6UYQ - chains A and B; structure by X-ray diffraction, 1.50 A resolution.

Chain A:
Molecule: Small ubiquitin-related modifier 1
Organism: Homo sapiens
Reference sequence: P63165 (SUMO1_HUMAN); residue numbers follow UniProt; this construct covers 17-97
Amino-acid sequence (83 residues; each row starts with the number of its first residue):
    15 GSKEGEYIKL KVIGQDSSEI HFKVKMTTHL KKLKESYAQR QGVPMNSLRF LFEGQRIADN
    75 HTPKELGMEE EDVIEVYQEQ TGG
Unresolved in the structure: 15-18, 94-97
Differences from the reference sequence: expression tag (15-16); engineered mutation Ala52 (Cys in P63165)
Modified residues: Lys45 (N(6)-acetyllysine; ALY)
Swiss-Prot annotation at these positions:
  - region: Lys37 to Met40 (Microbial infection: Interaction with Tula hantavirus)
  - site: Phe36 (Interaction with PIAS2)
  - modified residue: Ser32 (Phosphoserine)
  - cross-link: Lys17 (Glycyl lysine isopeptide (Lys-Gly) (interchain with G-Cter in SUMO2)), Lys23 (Glycyl lysine isopeptide (Lys-Gly) (interchain with G-Cter in SUMO2)), Lys25 (Glycyl lysine isopeptide (Lys-Gly) (interchain with G-Cter in SUMO1)), Lys37 (Glycyl lysine isopeptide (Lys-Gly) (interchain with G-Cter in SUMO2)), Lys39 (Glycyl lysine isopeptide (Lys-Gly) (interchain with G-Cter in SUMO2)), Lys45 (Glycyl lysine isopeptide (Lys-Gly) (interchain with G-Cter in SUMO2)), Lys46 (Glycyl lysine isopeptide (Lys-Gly) (interchain with G-Cter in SUMO2)), Gly97 (Glycyl lysine isopeptide (Gly-Lys) (interchain with K-? in acceptor proteins))
  - mutagenesis: Phe36 (F36A: Abolishes binding to PIAS2), Gly97 (G97A: Abolishes sumoylation of ZBED1)

Chain B:
Molecule: Protein PML
Organism: Homo sapiens
Reference sequence: P29590 (PML_HUMAN), isoform P29590-5; residues 2-29 here correspond to UniProt positions 547-574 (UniProt number = residue number + 545)
Amino-acid sequence (29 residues; each row starts with the number of its first residue):
     1 GSGAGEAEER VVVISSSEDS DAENSSSRY
Unresolved in the structure: 1-6, 16-23
Differences from the reference sequence: expression tag (1); engineered mutation Tyr29 (Glu574 in P29590)
Swiss-Prot annotation at these positions:
  - region: Val11 to Ser17 (Sumo interaction motif (SIM))
  - site: Ala7, Glu8 (Breakpoint for translocation to form PML-RARA oncogene in type B APL)
  - modified residue: Ser20 (Phosphoserine)

Chain A / chain B interface:
Contacting residue pairs (21; chain A residue first):
  Tyr21(A) with Val13(B); Ile14(B)
  Lys23(A) with Glu9(B), salt bridge; Val11(B)
  Glu33(A) with Arg10(B), hydrogen bond (backbone-side chain)
  Ile34(A) with Arg10(B); Val12(B), hydrophobic
  His35(A) with Arg10(B), hydrogen bond (backbone-backbone); Val11(B); Val12(B), hydrogen bond (backbone-backbone)
  Phe36(A) with Val12(B); Ile14(B), hydrophobic
  Lys37(A) with Val12(B), hydrogen bond (backbone-backbone); Val13(B); Ile14(B), hydrogen bond (backbone-backbone)
  Val38(A) with Ile14(B), hydrophobic
  Thr42(A) with Ile14(B)
  Lys46(A) with Ile14(B)
  Ser50(A) with Val12(B); Ile14(B)
  Arg54(A) with Val12(B)
Interface residues without a listed pair, chain A (14 interface residues in all): Ser32, Leu47
Interface residues without a listed pair, chain B (7 interface residues in all): Ser15

Overview:
14 residues of chain A and 7 residues of chain B are in contact; the contacts include 5 hydrogen bonds and 1
salt bridge. Polar pairs include Lys23(A)-Glu9(B), Glu33(A)-Arg10(B) and His35(A)-Arg10(B). UniProt lists 2
mutagenesis sites on chain A.
Here chain A is Small ubiquitin-related modifier 1 and chain B is Protein PML, both from Homo sapiens. Entry
6UYQ (Crystal structure of K45-acetylated SUMO1 in complex with PML-SIM) was determined by X-ray diffraction
together with 6UYO, 6UYP, 6UYR, 6UYS, 6UYT, 6UYU and 4 further entries from the same study.
